PDB entry 5H8K | X-ray diffraction, 2.39 A resolution | chains F and G of the 8 polymer chains in the assembly

== Chain F (and G) ==
Molecule: N-carbamoylputrescine amidohydrolase
Organism: Medicago truncatula
Notes: chain G of this document is another copy of the same molecule, construct and numbering; everything in this record applies to it too
Reference sequence: G7ITU5 (G7ITU5_MEDTR); numbering as in UniProt (aligned over 1-301)
Chain sequence (304 residues; each row starts with the number of its first residue; numbers below 1 keep their minus sign (Ser-2 is residue -2)):
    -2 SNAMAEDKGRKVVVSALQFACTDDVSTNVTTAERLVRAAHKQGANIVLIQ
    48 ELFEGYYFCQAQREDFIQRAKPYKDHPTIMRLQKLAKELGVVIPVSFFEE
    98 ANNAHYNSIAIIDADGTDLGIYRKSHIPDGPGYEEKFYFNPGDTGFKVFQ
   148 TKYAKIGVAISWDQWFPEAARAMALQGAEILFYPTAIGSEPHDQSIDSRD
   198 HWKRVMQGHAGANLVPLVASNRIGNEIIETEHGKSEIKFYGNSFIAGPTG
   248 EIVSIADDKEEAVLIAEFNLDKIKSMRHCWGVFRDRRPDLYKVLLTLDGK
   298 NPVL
Not modelled in the structure: -2 to 3 (chain G: -2 to 6)
Construct notes: expression tag (-2 to 0); engineered mutation Ser158 (Cys in G7ITU5)
From the paper describing this entry:
  - binding site for glycerol: Glu187
  - allosteric site: Asp194, His198, Glu248 (from molecular simulation)

== Interface between chain F and chain G ==
Residue-residue contacts (43):
  Gln59(F) with Asp126(G); Gly127(G); Pro128(G); Glu131(G), hydrogen bond
  Ala98(F) with Asp295(G)
  Asn99(F) with Asp295(G), hydrogen bond (side chain-backbone)
  Ala101(F) with Leu294(G); Asp295(G)
  Tyr103(F) with Leu294(G); Asp295(G)
  Arg120(F) with Asp295(G), salt bridge
  Asp126(F) with Gln59(G); Lys133(G); Phe134(G), hydrogen bond (side chain-backbone)
  Gly127(F) with Gln59(G); Phe134(G)
  Pro128(F) with Glu228(G)
  Glu131(F) with Gln59(G), hydrogen bond; Glu131(G)
  Lys133(F) with Asp126(G); Lys133(G)
  Phe134(F) with Asp126(G), hydrogen bond (backbone-side chain); Gly127(G)
  Asn137(F) with Leu294(G)
  Pro138(F) with Leu294(G)
  Asp140(F) with Leu294(G); Val300(G)
  Thr141(F) with Leu301(G)
  Gly142(F) with Leu301(G)
  Glu228(F) with His189(G)
  His229(F) with His229(G)
  Leu294(F) with Ala101(G); Tyr103(G); Asn137(G); Pro138(G); Asp140(G)
  Asp295(F) with Ala98(G); Asn99(G), hydrogen bond (backbone-side chain); Ala101(G); Tyr103(G); Arg120(G), salt bridge
  Val300(F) with Asp140(G)
  Leu301(F) with Asp140(G)
Other interface residues (no listed pair), chain F (26 interface residues in all): His189, Gly296, Asn298
Other interface residues (no listed pair), chain G (26 interface residues in all): Thr141, Gly142, Gly296, Asn298

== Overview ==
The chain F/chain G interface involves 26 residues from each chain; the contacts include 6 hydrogen bonds and
2 salt bridges. Polar pairs include Arg120(F)-Asp295(G), Gln59(F)-Glu131(G) and Asn99(F)-Asp295(G). The paper
reports a binding site for glycerol at Glu187(F); an allosteric site at Asp194(F), His198(F) and Glu248(F).
Chain F and chain G are both N-carbamoylputrescine amidohydrolase (Medicago truncatula); the structure,
Crystal structure of Medicago truncatula N-carbamoylputrescine amidohydrolase (MtCPA) C158S mutant, was
determined by X-ray diffraction together with 5H8I, 5H8J and 5H8L from the same study.
